Entry 6MI8 (electron microscopy, 4.30 A resolution (low resolution: residue-level contacts below are approximate; hydrogen-bond / salt-bridge calls are withheld)); this record covers chains A and F of the 4 polymer chains in the assembly.

# Chain A
Name: Lipopolysaccharide export system ATP-binding protein LptB
Organism: Escherichia coli (strain K12)
Notes: EC 3.6.3.-
Reference sequence: P0A9V1 (LPTB_ECOLI); numbering as in UniProt (aligned over 1-241)
Amino-acid sequence (251 residues; numbered -9 to 241; the number before each row is that of its first residue; numbers below 1 keep their minus sign (Met-9 is residue -9)):
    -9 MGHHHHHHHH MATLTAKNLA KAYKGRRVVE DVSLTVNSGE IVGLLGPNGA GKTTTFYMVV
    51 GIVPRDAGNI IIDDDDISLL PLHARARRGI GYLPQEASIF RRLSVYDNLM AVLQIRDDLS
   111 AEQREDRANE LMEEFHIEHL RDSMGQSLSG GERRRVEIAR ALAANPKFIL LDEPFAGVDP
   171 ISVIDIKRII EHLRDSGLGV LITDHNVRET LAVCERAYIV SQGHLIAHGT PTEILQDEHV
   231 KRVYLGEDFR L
Not modelled in the structure: -9 to 1, 237-241
Construct notes: expression tag (-9 to 0)
Bound ions: ADP orthovanadate V near Ser139 (its only coordinating residue here)
Residues lining bound ligands:
  - ADP orthovanadate (AOV), molecule 1: Tyr13, Val18, Gly36, Pro37, Asn38, Gly39, Ala40, Gly41, Lys42, Thr43, Thr44, Gln85, Glu163, His195
  - ADP orthovanadate (AOV), molecule 2: Leu130, Ser133, Ser137, Leu138, Ser139, Gly140, Gly141, Glu142, Gly167
UniProt features mapped onto this chain:
  - binding site (ATP): Gly36 to Thr43

# Chain F
Name: Lipopolysaccharide export system permease protein LptF
Organism: Escherichia coli (strain K12)
Reference sequence: P0AF98 (LPTF_ECOLI); numbering as in UniProt (aligned over 1-366)
Amino-acid sequence (366 residues; numbered 1 to 366; the number before each row is that of its first residue):
     1 MIIIRYLVRE TLKSQLAILF ILLLIFFCQK LVRILGAAVD GDIPANLVLS LLGLGVPEMA
    61 QLILPLSLFL GLLMTLGKLY TESEITVMHA CGLSKAVLVK AAMILAVFTA IVAAVNVMWA
   121 GPWSSRHQDE VLAEAKANPG MAALAQGQFQ QATNGSSVLF IESVDGSDFK DVFLAQIRPK
   181 GNARPSVVVA DSGHLTQLRD GSQVVTLNQG TRFEGTALLR DFRITDFQDY QAIIGHQAVA
   241 LDPNDTDQMD MRTLWNTDTD RARAELNWRI TLVFTVFMMA LMVVPLSVVN PRQGRVLSML
   301 PAMLLYLLFF LIQTSLKSNG GKGKLDPTLW MWTVNLIYLA LAIVLNLWDT VPVRRLRASF
   361 SRKGAV
Not modelled in the structure: 1-2, 131-264, 350-366
From the paper describing this entry:
  - mutagenesis - R33E: abolished growth

# Chain A / chain F interface
Contacting residue pairs (7):
  Arg92(A) with Gly294(F); Arg295(F)
  Gln136(A) with Arg292(F); Gln293(F); Gly294(F)
  Ser137(A) with Arg292(F)
  Leu138(A) with Arg292(F)

# Overview
The chain A/chain F interface involves 4 residues from each chain. Bound to chain A: ADP orthovanadate.
Curated annotation (UniProt) lists 8 ATP-binding residues on chain A. The paper reports that R33E of chain F
abolishes growth.
Chain A is Lipopolysaccharide export system ATP-binding protein LptB and chain F is Lipopolysaccharide export
system permease protein LptF, both from Escherichia coli (strain K12); the structure, Cryo-EM Structure of
vanadate-trapped E.coli LptB2FGC, was determined by electron microscopy together with 6MHU, 6MHZ and 6MI7 from
the same study.
